4ZTD - chains A and E of the 6 polymer chains in the assembly; structure by X-ray diffraction, 2.20 A resolution.

[Chain A]
Molecule: Proliferating cell nuclear antigen
Organism: Homo sapiens
UniProt: P12004 (PCNA_HUMAN); numbering as in UniProt (aligned over 2-254)
Chain sequence (253 residues; each row starts with the number of its first residue):
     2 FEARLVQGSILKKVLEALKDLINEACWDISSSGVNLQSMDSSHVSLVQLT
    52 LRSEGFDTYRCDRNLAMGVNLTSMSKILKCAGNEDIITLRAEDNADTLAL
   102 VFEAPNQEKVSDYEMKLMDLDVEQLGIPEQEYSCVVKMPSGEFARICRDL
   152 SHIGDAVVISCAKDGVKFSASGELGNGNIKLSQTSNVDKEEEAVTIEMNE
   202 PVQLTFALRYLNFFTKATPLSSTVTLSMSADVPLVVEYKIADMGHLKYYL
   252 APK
Swiss-Prot annotation at these positions:
  - DNA-binding region: R61 to K80
  - modified residue: K14 (N6-acetyllysine), K77 (N6-acetyllysine), K80 (N6-acetyllysine), Y211 (Phosphotyrosine), K248 (N6-acetyllysine)
  - cross-link (Glycyl lysine isopeptide (Lys-Gly)): K164 (interchain with G-Cter in SUMO2), K254 (interchain with G-Cter in SUMO2)
  - natural variant: S228 (S228I: In ATLD2)
  - mutagenesis: K13 (K13R: Inhibits acetylation, recruitment to DNA damage sites, inducible ubiquitination and protein degradation, DNA replication and repair synthesis efficiencies, but homotrimer formation, nuclear ...), K14 (K14R: Inhibits acetylation, recruitment to DNA damage sites, inducible ubiquitination and protein degradation, DNA replication and repair synthesis efficiencies, but homotrimer formation, nuclear ...), K20 (K20R: Inhibits acetylation, recruitment to DNA damage sites, inducible ubiquitination and protein degradation, DNA replication and repair synthesis efficiencies, but homotrimer formation, nuclear ...), M40 (M40A: Complete loss of interaction with UHRF2), S43 to V45 (No effect on POLD3-binding. Impairs binding to ALKBH2), K77 (K77A: Inhibits recruitment to DNA damage sites, but nuclear localization is similar as the wild-type; in association with A-80 ...), K80 (K80A: Inhibits recruitment to DNA damage sites, but nuclear localization is similar as the wild-type; in association with A-77 ...), Q125 to I128 (Strong decrease in POLD3-binding. Impairs binding to ALKBH2), I128 (I128A: Complete loss of interaction with UHRF2), K164 (K164R: Abolishes ubiquitination. No effect on interaction with SHPRH), V188 to K190 (No effect on POLD3-binding. No effect on ALKBH2-binding), Y211 (Y211F: Alters chromatin-associated PCNA stability and its function in DNA replication and repair), 3 further mutagenesis entries in UniProt

[Chain E]
Molecule: Ala-phe-gln-ala-lys-leu-asp-thr-phe-leu-trp-ser
Chain sequence (12 residues; each row starts with the number of its first residue):
   458 AFQAKLDTFLWS
From the paper describing this entry:
  - mutagenesis - F466A: abolished localization

[How chain A and chain E interact]
Pairs across the interface (32):
  M40(A) - D464(E)
  M40(A) - L467(E)  hydrophobic
  S43(A) - K462(E)  hydrogen bond (backbone-side chain)
  H44(A) - K462(E)
  H44(A) - L463(E)  hydrogen bond (backbone-backbone)
  H44(A) - D464(E)  salt bridge
  V45(A) - Q460(E)
  V45(A) - L463(E)
  S46(A) - L463(E)
  L47(A) - L463(E)
  L47(A) - L467(E)  hydrophobic
  L126(A) - L467(E)  hydrophobic
  L126(A) - W468(E)  hydrogen bond (backbone-backbone)
  G127(A) - L467(E)
  G127(A) - W468(E)  hydrogen bond (backbone-backbone)
  I128(A) - F466(E)
  I128(A) - L467(E)  hydrophobic
  P129(A) - F466(E)
  P129(A) - W468(E)
  A208(A) - Q460(E)
  D232(A) - F466(E)
  P234(A) - L463(E)  hydrophobic
  P234(A) - F466(E)
  Y250(A) - L463(E)
  A252(A) - Q460(E)  hydrogen bond (backbone-side chain)
  A252(A) - A461(E)
  A252(A) - K462(E)
  A252(A) - L463(E)
  P253(A) - Q460(E)  hydrogen bond (backbone-side chain)
  P253(A) - A461(E)  hydrogen bond (backbone-backbone)
  K254(A) - F459(E)
  K254(A) - Q460(E)
Also at the interface, not in a pair above, chain A (19 interface residues in all): V233, L251
Interface features reported in the paper:
  - hot spots on chain E (mutagenesis) - F466A: abolished binding to Proliferating cell nuclear antigen (chain A)

[Overview]
Chain A and chain E form an interface of 19 and 9 residues respectively; the contacts include 7 hydrogen bonds
and 1 salt bridge. Polar pairs include H44(A)-D464(E), S43(A)-K462(E) and A252(A)-Q460(E). From the paper:
F466A of chain E abolishes localization; F466A of chain E abolishes binding to Proliferating cell nuclear
antigen (chain A).
Chain A is Proliferating cell nuclear antigen (Homo sapiens) and chain E is
Ala-phe-gln-ala-lys-leu-asp-thr-phe-leu-trp-ser; the structure, Crystal Structure of Human PCNA in complex
with a TRAIP peptide, was determined by X-ray diffraction.
